5K51 - chains A and B; structure by X-ray diffraction, 2.96 A resolution.

# Chain A (and B)
Protein: Hypoxanthine-guanine phosphoribosyltransferase
Source organism: Trypanosoma brucei brucei
Notes: EC 2.4.2.8; chain B of this document is another copy of the same molecule, construct and numbering; everything in this record applies to it too
Reference sequence: Q07010 (HPRT_TRYBB); residues 1-210 here = UniProt positions 1-210
Sequence (216 residues; numbered -5 to 210; the number before each row is that of its first residue; numbers below 1 keep their minus sign (His-5 is residue -5)):
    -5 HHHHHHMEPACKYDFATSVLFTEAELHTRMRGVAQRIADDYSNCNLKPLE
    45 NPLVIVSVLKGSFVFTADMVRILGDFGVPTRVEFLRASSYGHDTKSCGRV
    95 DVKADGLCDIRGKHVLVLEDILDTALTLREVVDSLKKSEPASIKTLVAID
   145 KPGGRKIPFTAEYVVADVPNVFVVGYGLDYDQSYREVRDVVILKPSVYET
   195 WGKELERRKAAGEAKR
Not modelled in the structure: -5 to 6, 80-103, 198-210 (chain B: -5 to 6, 80-101, 196-210)
Construct notes: expression tag (-5 to 0)
Ligand contacts: 6QD (5-(6-oxidanylidene-3H-purin-9-yl)pentylphosphonic acid): Leu53, Glu113, Ile115, Leu116, Asp117, Thr118, Ala119, Leu120, Thr121, Leu122, Lys145, Val165, Phe166, Val167, Leu172, Asp173
Reported in the primary citation:
  - binding site for 6QD: Asp117, Thr118, Ala119, Leu120, Thr121, Lys145, Val167

# Interface between chain A and chain B
Contacting residue pairs (57; chain A residue first):
  Glu17(A) - Arg65(B)  salt bridge
  Pro42(A) - Tyr178(B)
  Leu43(A) - Tyr174(B)
  Leu43(A) - Asp175(B)
  Leu43(A) - Ser177(B)  hydrogen bond (backbone-side chain)
  Leu43(A) - Val191(B)  hydrophobic
  Leu43(A) - Trp195(B)
  Glu44(A) - Trp195(B)
  Lys54(A) - Val76(B)  hydrogen bond (side chain-backbone)
  Lys54(A) - Glu77(B)  salt bridge
  Lys54(A) - Phe78(B)
  Phe57(A) - Phe57(B)
  Phe57(A) - Ala61(B)  hydrophobic
  Phe57(A) - Val76(B)  hydrophobic
  Phe57(A) - Phe78(B)  hydrophobic
  Val58(A) - Ala61(B)  hydrophobic
  Val58(A) - Arg65(B)
  Thr60(A) - Phe57(B)
  Ala61(A) - Phe57(B)  hydrophobic
  Ala61(A) - Val58(B)  hydrophobic
  Ala61(A) - Ala61(B)  hydrophobic
  Asp62(A) - Arg65(B)  salt bridge
  Val64(A) - Glu180(B)
  Arg65(A) - Glu17(B)  salt bridge
  Arg65(A) - Val58(B)
  Arg65(A) - Asp62(B)  salt bridge
  Arg65(A) - Arg65(B)
  Arg65(A) - Tyr170(B)
  Arg65(A) - Glu180(B)
  Arg65(A) - Arg182(B)  hydrogen bond (backbone-side chain)
  Ile66(A) - Arg182(B)
  Asp69(A) - Arg182(B)  salt bridge
  Pro73(A) - Glu180(B)
  Thr74(A) - Glu180(B)  hydrogen bond (backbone-side chain)
  Arg75(A) - Gln176(B)
  Val76(A) - Lys54(B)  hydrogen bond (backbone-side chain)
  Val76(A) - Phe57(B)  hydrophobic
  Val76(A) - Arg179(B)
  Glu77(A) - Lys54(B)  salt bridge
  Phe78(A) - Lys54(B)
  Phe78(A) - Phe57(B)  hydrophobic
  Tyr170(A) - Arg65(B)
  Tyr174(A) - Leu43(B)
  Gln176(A) - Thr74(B)
  Gln176(A) - Arg75(B)
  Ser177(A) - Pro42(B)
  Ser177(A) - Leu43(B)
  Tyr178(A) - Pro42(B)
  Glu180(A) - Val64(B)
  Glu180(A) - Arg65(B)
  Glu180(A) - Pro73(B)
  Glu180(A) - Thr74(B)  hydrogen bond
  Arg182(A) - Arg65(B)  hydrogen bond (side chain-backbone)
  Arg182(A) - Ile66(B)
  Arg182(A) - Asp69(B)  salt bridge
  Val191(A) - Leu43(B)  hydrophobic
  Trp195(A) - Leu43(B)
Interface residues without a listed pair, chain A (33 interface residues in all): Pro46, Gly68, Val72, Asp175
Interface residues without a listed pair, chain B (32 interface residues in all): Glu44, Thr60, Gly68

# Overview
The interface between chain A and chain B involves 33 residues on one side and 32 on the other, with 7
hydrogen bonds and 8 salt bridges. Among the polar pairs are Glu17(A)-Arg65(B), Lys54(A)-Glu77(B) and
Asp62(A)-Arg65(B). Ligands of chain A: compound 6QD. From the paper: a binding site for 6QD at Asp117(A),
Thr118(A) and Ala119(A) among others.
Both chains are Hypoxanthine-guanine phosphoribosyltransferase (Trypanosoma brucei brucei). Entry 5K51
(Trypanosome brucei Hypoxanthine-guanine phosphoribosyltranferase in complex with a
9-[5-(phosphonoheptyl]hypoxanthine) was determined by X-ray diffraction together with 5JSQ, 5JV5, 5KAM and
5KAP from the same study.
